6Z2K - chains H and L of the 12 polymer chains in the assembly; structure by electron microscopy, 4.50 A resolution (low resolution: residue-level contacts below are approximate; hydrogen-bond / salt-bridge calls are withheld).

Chain H:
Name: Deoxynucleotidyltransferase terminal-interacting protein 1
From: Homo sapiens
UniProt: Q9H147 (TDIF1_HUMAN); numbering as in UniProt (aligned over 1-130)
Amino-acid sequence (130 residues; row label = number of the first residue in the row):
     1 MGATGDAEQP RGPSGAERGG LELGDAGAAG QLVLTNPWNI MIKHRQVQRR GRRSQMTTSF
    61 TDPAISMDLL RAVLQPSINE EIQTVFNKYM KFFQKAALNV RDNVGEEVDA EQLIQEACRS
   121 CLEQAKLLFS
Not modelled in the structure: 1-61

Chain L:
Name: Mitotic deacetylase-associated SANT domain protein
From: Homo sapiens
UniProt: Q6PJG2 (MDEAS_HUMAN); numbering as in UniProt (aligned over 717-887)
Amino-acid sequence (173 residues; numbered 715 to 887; the number before each row is that of its first residue):
   715 GAVSIEPRIN VGSRFQAEIP LMRDRALAAA DPHKADLVWQ PWEDLESSRE KQRQVEDLLT
   775 AACSSIFPGA GTNQELALHC LHESRGDILE TLNKLLLKKP LRPHNHPLAT YHYTGSDQWK
   835 MAERKLFNKG IAIYKKDFFL VQKLIQTKTV AQCVEFYYTY KKQVKIGRNG TLT
Not modelled in the structure: 715-719, 830-832, 880-887
Construct notes: expression tag (715-716)
Residues lining bound ligands: inositol hexakisphosphate (IHP): Y871, Y872, K875
What the authors report for this chain:
  - binding site for inositol hexakisphosphate: K839, K843

Interface between chain H and chain L:
Pairs across the interface (5):
  K95(H) - L810(L)
  N99(H) - S779(L)
  N99(H) - I780(L)
  N99(H) - F781(L)
  V100(H) - S779(L)
Interface residues without a listed pair, chain H (6 interface residues in all): F92, A96, N103
Interface residues without a listed pair, chain L (6 interface residues in all): P782, N807

Summary:
Chain H and chain L each contribute 6 residues to their interface. Ligands of chain L: inositol
hexakisphosphate. From the paper: a binding site for inositol hexakisphosphate at K839(L) and K843(L).
Here chain H is Deoxynucleotidyltransferase terminal-interacting protein 1 and chain L is Mitotic
deacetylase-associated SANT domain protein, both from Homo sapiens. Entry 6Z2K (The structure of the
tetrameric HDAC1/MIDEAS/DNTTIP1 MiDAC deacetylase complex) was determined by electron microscopy together with
6Z2J from the same study.
